Entry 2WM5 (X-ray diffraction, 1.50 A resolution); this record covers chain A.

[Chain A]
Name: Putative cytochrome P450 124
Source organism: Mycobacterium tuberculosis
Notes: EC 1.14.-.-
Reference sequence: P0A516 (CP124_MYCTU); residues 1-428 here = UniProt positions 1-428
Chain sequence (435 residues; row label = number of the first residue in the row; numbers below 1 keep their minus sign (Met-6 is residue -6)):
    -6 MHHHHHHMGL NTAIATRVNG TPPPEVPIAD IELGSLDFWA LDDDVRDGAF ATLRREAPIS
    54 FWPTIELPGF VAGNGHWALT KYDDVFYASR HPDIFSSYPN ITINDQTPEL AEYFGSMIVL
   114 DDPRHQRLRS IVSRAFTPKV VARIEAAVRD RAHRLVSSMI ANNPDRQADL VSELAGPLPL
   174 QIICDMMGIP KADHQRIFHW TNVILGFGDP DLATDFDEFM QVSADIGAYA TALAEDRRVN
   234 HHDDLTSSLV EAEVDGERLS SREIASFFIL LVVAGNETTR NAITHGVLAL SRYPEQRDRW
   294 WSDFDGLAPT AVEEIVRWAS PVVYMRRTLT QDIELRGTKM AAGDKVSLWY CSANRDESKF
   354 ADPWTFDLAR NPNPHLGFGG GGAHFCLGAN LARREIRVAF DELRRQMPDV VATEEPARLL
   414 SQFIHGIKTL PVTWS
Unresolved in the structure: -6 to 0, 61-63
Construct notes: expression tag (-6 to 0)
Bound ions: heme Fe near Cys379 (its only coordinating residue here)
Ligand contacts: heme (HEM): Met110, Ile111, His118, Arg122, Phe260, Leu263, Leu264, Ala267, Gly268, Thr271, Thr272, Ala275, Val309, Pro314, Val315, Met318, Arg320, Tyr343, Gly370, Phe371, Gly372, Gly373, Gly374, Ala376, His377, Phe378, Cys379, Leu380, Gly381, Leu384, Ala385, Glu388, Ile389
From the paper describing this entry:
  - heme coordination: Cys379

[Overview]
Bound to chain A: heme. From the paper: heme coordination by Cys379.
Chain A is Putative cytochrome P450 124 (Mycobacterium tuberculosis); the structure, X-ray structure of the
substrate-free Mycobacterium tuberculosis cytochrome P450 CYP124, was determined by X-ray diffraction,
deposited together with 2WM4.
